9KWU - chain A; structure by X-ray diffraction, 1.12 A resolution.

# Chain A
Name: Copper-containing nitrite reductase
Source organism: Geobacillus thermodenitrificans (strain NG80-2)
Notes: EC 1.7.2.1
Reference sequence: A4IL26 (A4IL26_GEOTN); residues 2-323 here correspond to UniProt positions 31-352 (UniProt number = residue number + 29)
Amino-acid sequence (323 residues; row label = number of the first residue in the row):
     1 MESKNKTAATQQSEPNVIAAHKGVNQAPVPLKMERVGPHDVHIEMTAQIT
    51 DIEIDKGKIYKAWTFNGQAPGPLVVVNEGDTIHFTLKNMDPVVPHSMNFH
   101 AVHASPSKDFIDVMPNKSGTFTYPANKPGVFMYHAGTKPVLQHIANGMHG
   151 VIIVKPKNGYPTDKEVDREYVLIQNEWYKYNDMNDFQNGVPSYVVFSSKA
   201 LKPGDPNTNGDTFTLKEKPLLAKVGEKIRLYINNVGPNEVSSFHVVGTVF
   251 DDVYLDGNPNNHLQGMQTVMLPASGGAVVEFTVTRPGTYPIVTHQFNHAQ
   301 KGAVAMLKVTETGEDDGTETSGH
Disordered / not traced: 1-16, 316-323
Construct notes: initiating methionine (1); engineered mutation N98 (Asp127 in A4IL26), A135 (Cys164 in A4IL26)
Bound ions: Cu ion site 1 near H39 (its only coordinating residue here); Cu ion site 2: H42, E53, H83; Cu ion site 3: H95, H143, M148; Cu ion site 4: H100, H134, H294 (together with nitrite ion); Cu ion site 5 near D167 (its only coordinating residue here)
Residues lining bound ligands:
  - nitrite ion: N98, F99, H100, F110, H134, V140, H244, V246, G247, V292, H294, F296
  - nitrite ion (NO2), molecule 1: N98, H100, H134, V140, H244, V246, V292, H294, F296
  - nitrite ion (NO2), molecule 2: N98, F99, H100, F110, H134, H244, V246, G247, H294
Reported in the primary citation:
  - conformationally variable residues (side-chain flip): N98

# Summary
Chain A binds 3 copies of nitrite ion. H42, E53 and H83 form the Cu ion site 2. H95, H143 and M148 coordinate
Cu ion site 3. From the paper: conformational variability at N98.
Chain A is Copper-containing nitrite reductase (Geobacillus thermodenitrificans (strain NG80-2)); the
structure, D98N/C135A mutant of a copper-containing nitrite reductase in complex with nitrite, was determined
by X-ray diffraction (same publication as 9KVL, 9KVM, 9KWS, 9KWT and 9KWV).
